Entry 8UOQ (electron microscopy, 3.80 A resolution); this record covers chains A and E of the 30 polymer chains in the assembly.

[Chain A]
Molecule: DNA-directed RNA polymerase II subunit RPB1
From: Saccharomyces cerevisiae
Notes: EC 2.7.7.6
Reference sequence: P04050 (RPB1_YEAST); numbering as in UniProt (aligned over 1-1733)
Sequence (1733 residues; each row starts with the number of its first residue):
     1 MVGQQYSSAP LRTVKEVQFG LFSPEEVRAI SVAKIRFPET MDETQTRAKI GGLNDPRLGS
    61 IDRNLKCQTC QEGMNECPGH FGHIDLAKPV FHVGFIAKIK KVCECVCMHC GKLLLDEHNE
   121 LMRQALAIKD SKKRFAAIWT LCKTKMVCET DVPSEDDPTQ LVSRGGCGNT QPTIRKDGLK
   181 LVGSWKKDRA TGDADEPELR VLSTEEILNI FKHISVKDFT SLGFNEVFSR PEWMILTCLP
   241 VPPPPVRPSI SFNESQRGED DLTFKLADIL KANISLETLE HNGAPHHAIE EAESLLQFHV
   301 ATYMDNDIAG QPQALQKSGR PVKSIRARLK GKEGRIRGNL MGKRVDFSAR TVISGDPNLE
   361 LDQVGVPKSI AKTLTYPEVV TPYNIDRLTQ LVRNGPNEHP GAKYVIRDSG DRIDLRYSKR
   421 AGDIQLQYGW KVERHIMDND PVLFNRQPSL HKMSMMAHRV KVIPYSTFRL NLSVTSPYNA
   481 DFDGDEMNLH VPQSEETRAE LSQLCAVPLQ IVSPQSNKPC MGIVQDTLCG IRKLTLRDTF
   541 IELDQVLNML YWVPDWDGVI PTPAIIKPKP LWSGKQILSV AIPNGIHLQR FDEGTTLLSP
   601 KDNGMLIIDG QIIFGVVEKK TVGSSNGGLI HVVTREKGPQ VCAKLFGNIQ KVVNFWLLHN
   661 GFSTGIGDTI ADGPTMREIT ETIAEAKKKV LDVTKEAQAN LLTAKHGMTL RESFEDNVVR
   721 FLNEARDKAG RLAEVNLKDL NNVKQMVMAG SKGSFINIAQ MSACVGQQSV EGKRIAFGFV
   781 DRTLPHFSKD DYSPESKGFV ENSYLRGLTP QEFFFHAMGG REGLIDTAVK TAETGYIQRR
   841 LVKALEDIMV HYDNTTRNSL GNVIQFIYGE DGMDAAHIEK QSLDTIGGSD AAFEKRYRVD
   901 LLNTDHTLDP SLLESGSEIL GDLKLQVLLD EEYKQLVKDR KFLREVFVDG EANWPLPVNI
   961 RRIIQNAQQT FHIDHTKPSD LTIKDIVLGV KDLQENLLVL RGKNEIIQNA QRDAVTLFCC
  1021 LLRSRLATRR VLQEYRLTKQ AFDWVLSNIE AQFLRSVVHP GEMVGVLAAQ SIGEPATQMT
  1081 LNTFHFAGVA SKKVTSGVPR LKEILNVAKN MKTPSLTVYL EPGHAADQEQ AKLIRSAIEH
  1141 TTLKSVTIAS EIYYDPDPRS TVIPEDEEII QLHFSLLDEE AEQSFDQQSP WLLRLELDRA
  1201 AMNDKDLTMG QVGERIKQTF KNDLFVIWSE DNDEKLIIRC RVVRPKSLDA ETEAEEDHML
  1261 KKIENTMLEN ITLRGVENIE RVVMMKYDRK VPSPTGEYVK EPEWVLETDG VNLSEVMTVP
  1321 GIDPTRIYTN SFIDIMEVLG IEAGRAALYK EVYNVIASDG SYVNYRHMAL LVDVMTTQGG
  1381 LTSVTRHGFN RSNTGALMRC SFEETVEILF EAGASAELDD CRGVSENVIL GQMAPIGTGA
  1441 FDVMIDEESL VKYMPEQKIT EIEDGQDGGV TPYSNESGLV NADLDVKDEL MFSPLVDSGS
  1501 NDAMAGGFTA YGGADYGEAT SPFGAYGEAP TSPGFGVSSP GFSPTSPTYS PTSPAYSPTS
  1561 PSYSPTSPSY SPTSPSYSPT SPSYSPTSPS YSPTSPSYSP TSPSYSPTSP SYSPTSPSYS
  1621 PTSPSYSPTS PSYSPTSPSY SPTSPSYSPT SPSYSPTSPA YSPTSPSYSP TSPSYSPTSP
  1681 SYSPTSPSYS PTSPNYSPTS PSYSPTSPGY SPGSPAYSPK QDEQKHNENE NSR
Unresolved in the structure: 1, 1082-1092, 1176-1184, 1246-1253, 1455-1733
Metal / ion sites: Zn2+ site 1: Cys67, Cys70, Cys77, His80; Zn2+ site 2: Cys107, Cys110, Cys148, Cys167
Swiss-Prot annotation at these positions:
  - region: Pro248 to Asp260 (Lid loop), Asn306 to Lys323 (Rudder loop), Pro810 to Glu822 (Bridging helix)
  - binding site (Zn(2+)): Cys67, Cys70, Cys77, His80, Cys107, Cys110, Cys148, Cys167
  - binding site (Mg(2+)): Asp481, Asp483, Asp485
  - modified residue: Thr1471 (Phosphothreonine)
  - cross-link (Glycyl lysine isopeptide (Lys-Gly)): Lys695 (interchain with G-Cter in ubiquitin), Lys1246 (interchain with G-Cter in ubiquitin), Lys1350 (interchain with G-Cter in ubiquitin)
  - natural variant: Ser1653 to Pro1659 (deletion: In strain: A364A)
  - mutagenesis: Lys1246 (K1246R: Impairs ubiquitination during transcription stress)

[Chain E]
Molecule: DNA-directed RNA polymerases I, II, and III subunit RPABC1
From: Saccharomyces cerevisiae
Reference sequence: P20434 (RPAB1_YEAST); residue numbers follow UniProt; this construct covers 1-215
Sequence (215 residues; row label = number of the first residue in the row):
     1 MDQENERNIS RLWRAFRTVK EMVKDRGYFI TQEEVELPLE DFKAKYCDSM GRPQRKMMSF
    61 QANPTEESIS KFPDMGSLWV EFCDEPSVGV KTMKTFVIHI QEKNFQTGIF VYQNNITPSA
   121 MKLVPSIPPA TIETFNEAAL VVNITHHELV PKHIRLSSDE KRELLKRYRL KESQLPRIQR
   181 ADPVALYLGL KRGEVVKIIR KSETSGRYAS YRICM
Unresolved in the structure: 1

[Chain A / chain E interface]
Contacting residue pairs (63; chain A residue first):
  Arg857(A) - Tyr168(E)
  Arg857(A) - Leu170(E)
  Leu860(A) - Gln174(E)  hydrogen bond (backbone-side chain)
  Gly861(A) - Gln174(E)
  Asn862(A) - Gln174(E)
  Val863(A) - Gln174(E)  hydrogen bond (backbone-backbone)
  Val863(A) - Pro176(E)
  Gln865(A) - Arg200(E)
  Gln865(A) - Tyr208(E)  hydrogen bond
  Phe866(A) - Tyr208(E)  hydrogen bond (backbone-side chain)
  Phe866(A) - Ser210(E)
  Phe866(A) - Tyr211(E)
  Ile867(A) - Tyr208(E)  hydrophobic
  Gly869(A) - Thr204(E)
  Glu870(A) - Arg200(E)  salt bridge
  Glu870(A) - Thr204(E)
  Glu870(A) - Ser205(E)  hydrogen bond (backbone-side chain)
  Glu870(A) - Tyr208(E)
  Asp871(A) - Thr204(E)  hydrogen bond
  Asp871(A) - Ser205(E)
  Asn1004(A) - Arg167(E)
  Ile1006(A) - Leu164(E)  hydrophobic
  Ile1006(A) - Tyr168(E)
  Ile1007(A) - Tyr168(E)  hydrophobic
  Asp1013(A) - Ser205(E)
  Asp1013(A) - Arg207(E)  salt bridge
  Asp1013(A) - Tyr208(E)
  Ala1014(A) - Ser205(E)  hydrogen bond (backbone-side chain)
  Thr1016(A) - Ser205(E)
  Leu1017(A) - Glu203(E)
  Leu1017(A) - Thr204(E)
  Leu1017(A) - Ser205(E)
  Leu1017(A) - Gly206(E)
  Met1317(A) - Val142(E)  hydrophobic
  Thr1318(A) - Arg11(E)
  Thr1318(A) - Arg14(E)
  Thr1318(A) - Val141(E)
  Pro1324(A) - Val142(E)  hydrophobic
  Thr1325(A) - His146(E)
  Thr1325(A) - His147(E)  hydrogen bond (backbone-side chain)
  Thr1325(A) - Glu148(E)
  Arg1326(A) - Glu148(E)
  Ile1327(A) - His147(E)  hydrogen bond (backbone-side chain)
  Glu1337(A) - Pro183(E)
  Val1338(A) - Pro183(E)
  Leu1339(A) - Ile144(E)
  Leu1339(A) - His147(E)
  Leu1339(A) - Asp182(E)
  Leu1339(A) - Pro183(E)
  Leu1339(A) - Val184(E)
  Gly1340(A) - Asp182(E)
  Ile1341(A) - Asp182(E)  hydrogen bond (backbone-side chain)
  Ile1341(A) - Arg212(E)
  Glu1342(A) - Pro151(E)
  Glu1342(A) - Ile198(E)
  Glu1342(A) - Arg212(E)  salt bridge
  Arg1345(A) - Arg200(E)
  Tyr1349(A) - Glu203(E)
  Tyr1365(A) - Glu203(E)
  Asp1373(A) - Arg200(E)  salt bridge
  Thr1377(A) - Pro176(E)
  Gln1378(A) - Arg177(E)
  Gly1379(A) - Gln179(E)
Other interface residues (no listed pair), chain A (47 interface residues in all): Phe942, Val946, Ser1314, Val1319, Ile1322, Ala1343, Ala1346, Ala1347, Arg1366, Asn1393
Other interface residues (no listed pair), chain E (41 interface residues in all): Ala138, Leu149, Val150, His153, Glu163, Leu175, Ile178, Lys201, Ser202, Ala209

[Summary]
Chain A and chain E form an interface of 47 and 41 residues respectively; the contacts include 10 hydrogen
bonds and 4 salt bridges. Polar contacts include Glu870(A)-Arg200(E), Asp1013(A)-Arg207(E) and
Glu1342(A)-Arg212(E).
Here chain A is DNA-directed RNA polymerase II subunit RPB1 and chain E is DNA-directed RNA polymerases I, II,
and III subunit RPABC1, both from Saccharomyces cerevisiae. Entry 8UOQ (Composite map of PIC_delta_TFIIK
form2) was determined by electron microscopy, deposited together with 8UOT.
